9CT4 - chains A and B of the 4 polymer chains in the assembly; structure by electron microscopy, 3.29 A resolution.

[Chain A (and B)]
Molecule: Stimulator of interferon genes protein
Organism: Homo sapiens
Notes: chain B of this document is another copy of the same molecule, construct and numbering; everything in this record applies to it too
UniProtKB: Q86WV6 (STING_HUMAN); residue numbers follow UniProt; this construct covers 1-344
Chain sequence (363 residues; row label = number of the first residue in the row):
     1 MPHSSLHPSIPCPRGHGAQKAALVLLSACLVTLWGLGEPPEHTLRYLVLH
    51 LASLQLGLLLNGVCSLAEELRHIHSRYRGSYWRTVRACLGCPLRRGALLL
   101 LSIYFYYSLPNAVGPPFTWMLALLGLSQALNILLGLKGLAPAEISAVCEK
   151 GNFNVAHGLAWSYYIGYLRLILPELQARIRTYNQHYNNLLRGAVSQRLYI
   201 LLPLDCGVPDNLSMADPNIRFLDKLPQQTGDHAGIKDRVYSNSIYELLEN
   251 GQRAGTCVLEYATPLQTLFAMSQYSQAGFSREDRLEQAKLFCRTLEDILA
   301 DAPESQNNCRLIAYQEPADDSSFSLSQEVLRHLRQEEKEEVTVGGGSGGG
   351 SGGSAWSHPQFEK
Disordered / not traced: 1-4, 189-191, 228-237, 318-322, 334-363 (chain B: 1-4, 111-115, 189-191, 228-237, 318-322, 334-363)
Sequence notes: expression tag (345-363)
Residues lining bound ligands:
  - 9IM (1-[(2-chloro-6-fluorophenyl)methyl]-3,3-dimethyl-2-oxo-N-[(2,4,6-trifluorophenyl)methyl]-2,3-dihydro-1H-indole-6-carboxamide): Tyr46, Leu49, His50, Ser53, Tyr106, Asn111, Pro115, Met120, Leu123, Leu124
  - A1AZ0 (1-[(2E)-4-{5-carbamoyl-2-[(1-ethyl-3-methyl-1H-pyrazole-5-carbonyl)amino]-7-methoxy-1H-1,3-benzimidazol-1-yl}but-2-en-1-yl]-2-[(1-ethyl-3-methyl-1H-pyrazole-5-carbonyl)amino]-7-[3-(morpholin-4-yl)propoxy]-1H-1,3-benzimidazole-5-carboxamide): Leu159, Ser162, Tyr163, Gly166, Tyr167, Arg238, Val239, Tyr240, Ser241, Thr263, Pro264
Curated features (UniProtKB/Swiss-Prot):
  - region: Glu340 to Gly344 (C-terminal tail (CTT))
  - binding site (2',3'-cGAMP): Ser162, Tyr167, Arg238, Thr263
  - binding site (3',3'-c-di-GMP): Ser162, Tyr167, Arg238 to Ser241, Thr263
  - binding site (2',3'-cUAMP): Tyr167, Arg238, Thr263
  - modified residue: Thr229 (Phosphothreonine), Ser241 (Phosphoserine)
  - lipidation (S-palmitoyl cysteine): Cys88, Cys91
  - cross-link (Glycyl lysine isopeptide (Lys-Gly)): Lys20 (interchain with G-Cter in ubiquitin), Lys150 (interchain with G-Cter in ubiquitin), Lys236 (interchain with G-Cter in ubiquitin), Lys338 (interchain with G-Cter in SUMO)
  - natural variant: Val147 (V147L: In SAVI), Asn154 (N154S: In SAVI), Val155 (V155M: In SAVI), His232 (H232R: Activated by both 2'-3' linked cGAMP and 3'-3' linked cGAMP), Arg284 (R284S: Found in a 9-month-old patient who died following a fever and severe neck abscess without indication of any severe bacterial infection)
  - mutagenesis: Ile10 (I10Q: Abolished ability to induce the production of type I interferon), Arg14 (R14A: Abolished ability to induce the production of type I interferon), Lys20 (K20R: Does not affect amount of ubiquitination), Leu26 (L26A: Reduced homooligomerization and activation in presence of coumpond C53), Leu30 (L30A: Reduced homooligomerization and activation in presence of coumpond C53), Leu44 (L44A: Reduced homooligomerization and activation in presence of coumpond C53), Glu68 (E68A: Abolished ability to induce the production of type I interferon), Glu69 (E69A: Abolished ability to induce the production of type I interferon), Arg76 to Arg78 (Abolishes the endoplasmic reticulum location), Cys91 (C91S: Abolished inhibition by small-molecule H-151; abolished palmitoylation), Tyr104 (Y104A: Reduced homooligomerization and activation in presence of coumpond C53), Lys137 (K137R: Does not affect amount of ubiquitination), 24 further mutagenesis entries in UniProt
Reported in the primary citation:
  - binding site for A1AZ0: Ser162, Tyr163, Tyr167, Arg238, Tyr240, Ser241, Thr263
  - conformationally variable residues (order/disorder transition): Gln227 to Arg238

[How chain A and chain B interact]
Pairs across the interface - 186 pairs, chain A then chain B:
  Pro8(A) with Ser75(B)
  Ser9(A) with Ser75(B)
  Pro11(A) with Ser75(B); Arg76(B)
  Cys12(A) with His72(B); Arg76(B), hydrogen bond (backbone-side chain)
  Pro13(A) with His72(B)
  Arg14(A) with Glu68(B); Glu69(B), salt bridge; His72(B); Arg76(B); Tyr77(B)
  Gly15(A) with Glu68(B), hydrogen bond (backbone-side chain)
  His16(A) with Glu68(B)
  Gly17(A) with Glu68(B), hydrogen bond (backbone-side chain)
  Ala18(A) with Cys64(B); Glu68(B); Ile132(B)
  Gln19(A) with Ile132(B); Leu133(B)
  Ala21(A) with Cys64(B); Ala67(B), hydrophobic
  Ala22(A) with Cys64(B); Ala129(B); Ile132(B), hydrophobic; Leu133(B), hydrophobic
  Leu23(A) with Leu133(B)
  Leu25(A) with Gly125(B)
  Leu26(A) with Ala129(B), hydrophobic; Leu130(B), hydrophobic; Leu133(B), hydrophobic
  Cys29(A) with Ala122(B)
  Leu30(A) with Leu126(B), hydrophobic
  Leu33(A) with Trp119(B); Ala122(B), hydrophobic
  Glu38(A) with Pro116(B); Trp119(B)
  Thr43(A) with Trp119(B), hydrogen bond; Leu123(B)
  Tyr46(A) with Trp119(B), hydrophobic
  Leu47(A) with Leu123(B), hydrophobic; Leu126(B), hydrophobic
  His50(A) with Leu124(B); Ser127(B), hydrogen bond
  Leu51(A) with Ser127(B)
  Leu54(A) with Ser127(B); Asn131(B); Lys137(B)
  Leu58(A) with Lys137(B)
  Asn61(A) with Glu143(B)
  Cys64(A) with Ala18(B); Ala21(B), hydrophobic; Ala22(B)
  Ser65(A) with Ala142(B); Glu143(B)
  Ala67(A) with Gly17(B); Ala21(B), hydrophobic
  Glu68(A) with Arg14(B), salt bridge; Gly15(B); Gly17(B); Ala18(B)
  Glu69(A) with Arg14(B), salt bridge; Ala142(B)
  His72(A) with Cys12(B); Pro13(B); Arg14(B)
  Ser75(A) with Ser9(B); Pro11(B); Lys289(B), hydrogen bond (backbone-side chain)
  Arg76(A) with Pro11(B); Cys12(B); Arg14(B); Glu149(B), salt bridge; Glu286(B), salt bridge
  Tyr77(A) with Arg14(B)
  Arg78(A) with Leu285(B)
  Arg86(A) with Pro141(B)
  Ala87(A) with Ala140(B); Pro141(B); Ala142(B), hydrogen bond (backbone-backbone)
  Cys88(A) with Ala140(B); Ala142(B), hydrophobic
  Gly90(A) with Ala140(B)
  Arg95(A) with Leu136(B), hydrogen bond (side chain-backbone)
  Thr118(A) with Leu36(B)
  Trp119(A) with Leu36(B), hydrophobic; Glu38(B), hydrogen bond; Thr43(B); Tyr46(B), hydrophobic
  Ala122(A) with Cys29(B), hydrogen bond (backbone-side chain); Thr32(B); Leu33(B), hydrophobic
  Leu123(A) with Leu33(B), hydrophobic; Leu47(B), hydrophobic
  Gly125(A) with Leu25(B); Cys29(B)
  Leu126(A) with Leu26(B), hydrophobic; Cys29(B), hydrogen bond (backbone-side chain); Leu30(B), hydrophobic; Leu33(B), hydrophobic
  Ser127(A) with His50(B)
  Ala129(A) with Ala22(B); Leu25(B), hydrophobic; Leu26(B)
  Leu130(A) with Leu26(B), hydrophobic
  Asn131(A) with Leu54(B)
  Ile132(A) with Ala18(B); Gln19(B); Ala22(B), hydrophobic
  Leu133(A) with Gln19(B); Ala22(B), hydrophobic; Leu23(B), hydrophobic
  Leu136(A) with Gln55(B); Arg95(B), hydrogen bond (backbone-side chain)
  Lys137(A) with Leu58(B); Lys137(B)
  Leu139(A) with Leu139(B), hydrophobic; Val147(B), hydrophobic
  Ala140(A) with Ala87(B); Cys88(B); Gly90(B)
  Pro141(A) with Ala87(B)
  Ala142(A) with Glu69(B); Ala87(B), hydrogen bond (backbone-backbone)
  Glu143(A) with Ser65(B), hydrogen bond
  Ile144(A) with Val147(B), hydrophobic; Phe153(B), hydrophobic
  Ser145(A) with Arg76(B)
  Val147(A) with Leu139(B), hydrophobic; Ile144(B), hydrophobic
  Cys148(A) with Cys148(B), hydrophobic; Phe153(B), hydrophobic
  Glu149(A) with Arg76(B), salt bridge
  Asn152(A) with Val155(B); Ala277(B); Gly278(B)
  Phe153(A) with Ile144(B), hydrophobic; Cys148(B), hydrophobic; Phe153(B); Asn154(B)
  Asn154(A) with Asn154(B); Val155(B), hydrogen bond (backbone-backbone)
  Val155(A) with Asn152(B); Asn154(B), hydrogen bond (backbone-backbone); His157(B); Gly158(B)
  His157(A) with Val155(B); Met271(B); Ala277(B), hydrogen bond (side chain-backbone)
  Gly158(A) with Val155(B); Leu159(B)
  Leu159(A) with Gly158(B); Ser162(B)
  Trp161(A) with Met271(B), hydrophobic; Tyr274(B), hydrophobic; Gln276(B); Ala277(B)
  Ser162(A) with Leu159(B); Thr267(B)
  Ile165(A) with Thr267(B); Ala270(B), hydrophobic; Met271(B), hydrophobic
  Arg169(A) with Tyr274(B), hydrogen bond
  Arg238(A) with Ser241(B)
  Ser241(A) with Arg238(B), hydrogen bond
  Thr267(A) with Ser162(B); Ile165(B)
  Ala270(A) with Ile165(B), hydrophobic
  Met271(A) with His157(B); Trp161(B), hydrophobic
  Tyr274(A) with Trp161(B), hydrophobic; Arg169(B), hydrogen bond
  Gln276(A) with Trp161(B); Asp297(B), hydrogen bond (side chain-backbone); Ile298(B); Asp301(B)
  Ala277(A) with Asn152(B), hydrogen bond (backbone-side chain); His157(B), hydrogen bond (backbone-side chain); Trp161(B)
  Gly278(A) with Asn152(B), hydrogen bond (backbone-side chain)
  Glu282(A) with Arg78(B), salt bridge
  Leu285(A) with Arg78(B)
  Lys289(A) with Ser75(B), hydrogen bond (side chain-backbone)
  Asp297(A) with Gln276(B), hydrogen bond (backbone-side chain)
  Ile298(A) with Gln276(B)
  Asp301(A) with Gln276(B)
Interface residues without a listed pair, chain A (108 interface residues in all): Ile10, Leu36, His42, Gln55, Leu60, Arg71, Leu89, Val113, Leu121, Leu124, Gln128, Gly138, Tyr164, Phe279, Arg293
Interface residues without a listed pair, chain B (106 interface residues in all): Pro8, Ile10, Leu51, Leu60, Asn61, His74, Arg86, Leu98, Thr118, Met120, Gly138, Ser145, Ala146, Tyr164, Asp283

[Overview]
108 residues of chain A face 106 of chain B across their interface; the contacts include 26 hydrogen bonds and
7 salt bridges. Polar contacts include Arg14(A)-Glu69(B), Glu68(A)-Arg14(B) and Arg76(A)-Glu149(B). The paper
reports a binding site for A1AZ0 at Ser162(A), Tyr163(A) and Tyr167(A) among others; conformational
variability at Gln227(A).
Both chains are Stimulator of interferon genes protein (Homo sapiens). Entry 9CT4 (HsSTING with diABZI and
C53, curved conformation) was determined by electron microscopy (same publication as 9CT3, 9CT5 and 9CT6).
